1TU0 - chains C and D of the 4 polymer chains in the assembly; structure by X-ray diffraction, 2.55 A resolution.

Chain C:
Protein: Aspartate carbamoyltransferase catalytic chain
From: Escherichia coli
Notes: EC 2.1.3.2
Reference sequence: P0A786 (PYRB_ECOLI); numbering as in UniProt (aligned over 1-310)
Sequence (310 residues; each row starts with the number of its first residue):
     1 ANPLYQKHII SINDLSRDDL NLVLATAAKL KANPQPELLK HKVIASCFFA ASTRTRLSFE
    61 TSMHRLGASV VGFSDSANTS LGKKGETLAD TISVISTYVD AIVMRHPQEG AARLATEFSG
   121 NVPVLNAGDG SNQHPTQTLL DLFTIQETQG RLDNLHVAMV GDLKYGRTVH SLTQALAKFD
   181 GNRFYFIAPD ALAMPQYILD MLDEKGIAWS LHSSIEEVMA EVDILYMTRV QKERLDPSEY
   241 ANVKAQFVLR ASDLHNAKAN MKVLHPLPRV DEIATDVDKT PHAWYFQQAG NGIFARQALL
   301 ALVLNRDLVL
Sequence notes: engineered mutation Ala50 (Glu in P0A786)
Ligand contacts: phosphonoacetamide (PCT): Ser52, Thr53, Arg54, Thr55, Ser80, Arg105, His134, Gln137, Pro266, Leu267

Chain D:
Protein: Aspartate carbamoyltransferase regulatory chain
From: Escherichia coli
Reference sequence: P0A7F3 (PYRI_ECOLI); residues 2-153 here correspond to UniProt positions 1-152 (UniProt number = residue number - 1)
Sequence (153 residues; each row starts with the number of its first residue):
     1 MTHDNKLQVE AIKRGTVIDH IPAQIGFKLL SLFKLTETDQ RITIGLNLPS GEMGRKDLIK
    61 IENTFLSEDQ VDQLALYAPQ ATVNRIDNYE VVGKSRPSLP ERIDNVLVCP NSNCISHAEP
   121 VSSSFAVRKR ANDIALKCKY CEKEFSHNVV LAN
Sequence notes: initiating methionine (1)
Bound ions: Zn2+: Cys109, Cys114, Cys138, Cys141

Chain C / chain D interface:
Contacting residue pairs - 27 pairs, chain C then chain D:
  Ser11(C) with Glu142(D), hydrogen bond
  Thr87(C) with Glu119(D), hydrogen bond
  Leu88(C) with Glu119(D), hydrogen bond (backbone-side chain)
  Ala89(C) with Glu119(D), hydrogen bond (backbone-side chain)
  Pro107(C) with Asn113(D), hydrogen bond (backbone-side chain)
  Gln108(C) with Asn113(D); Ile115(D)
  Glu109(C) with Asn111(D), hydrogen bond; Asn113(D), hydrogen bond; Cys114(D); Ile115(D), hydrogen bond (backbone-backbone); Cys141(D)
  Gly110(C) with Ile115(D); Tyr140(D)
  Ala111(C) with Ile115(D)
  Arg113(C) with Lys139(D), hydrogen bond (side chain-backbone); Tyr140(D); Glu142(D), salt bridge
  Leu114(C) with Glu119(D); Val121(D), hydrophobic
  Glu117(C) with Lys139(D); Tyr140(D), hydrogen bond
  Ser131(C) with Lys143(D)
  Asn132(C) with Tyr140(D), hydrogen bond (side chain-backbone); Cys141(D); Glu142(D), hydrogen bond
  Gln133(C) with Glu142(D)
Also at the interface, not in a pair above, chain C (17 interface residues in all): His106, Asp129

In short:
Chain C and chain D form an interface of 17 and 11 residues respectively; the contacts include 12 hydrogen
bonds and 1 salt bridge. Polar pairs include Arg113(C)-Glu142(D), Ser11(C)-Glu142(D) and Thr87(C)-Glu119(D).
Bound to chain C: phosphonoacetamide.
Here chain C is Aspartate carbamoyltransferase catalytic chain and chain D is Aspartate carbamoyltransferase
regulatory chain, both from Escherichia coli. Entry 1TU0 (Aspartate Transcarbamoylase Catalytic Chain Mutant
E50A Complex with Phosphonoacetamide) was determined by X-ray diffraction, deposited together with 1TTH.
